8WY0 - chains e and m of the 8 polymer chains in the assembly; structure by electron microscopy, 3.80 A resolution.

[Chain e]
Name: T-cell surface glycoprotein CD3 epsilon chain
Source organism: Homo sapiens
Reference sequence: P07766 (CD3E_HUMAN); numbering as in UniProt (aligned over 1-207)
Amino-acid sequence (207 residues; each row starts with the number of its first residue):
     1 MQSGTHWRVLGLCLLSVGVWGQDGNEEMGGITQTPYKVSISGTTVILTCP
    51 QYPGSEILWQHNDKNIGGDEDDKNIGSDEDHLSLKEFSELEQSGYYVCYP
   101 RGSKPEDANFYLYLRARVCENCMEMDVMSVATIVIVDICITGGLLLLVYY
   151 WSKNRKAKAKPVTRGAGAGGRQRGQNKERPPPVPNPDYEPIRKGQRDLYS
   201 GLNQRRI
Unresolved in the structure: 1-32, 154-207
Cystine bridges: Cys49-Cys98, Cys119-Cys122

[Chain m]
Name: Signal peptide, flag tag, T cell receptor delta variable 2, T cell receptor delta constant
Source organism: Homo sapiens
Reference sequence: chimeric construct of A0JD36, B7Z8K6: residues 20-115 from A0JD36 (TRDV2_HUMAN) positions 20-115 (same numbers); residues 140-292 from B7Z8K6 positions 1-153 (UniProt number = residue number - 139)
Amino-acid sequence (310 residues; numbered -17 to 292; the number before each row is that of its first residue; numbers below 1 keep their minus sign (Met-17 is residue -17)):
   -17 MDMRVPAQLLGLLLLWLSGARCMDYKDDDDKGGSETGAIELVPEHQTVPV
    33 SIGVPATLRCSMKGEAIGNYYINWYRKTQGNTMTFIYREKDIYGPGFKDN
    83 FQGDIDIAKNLAVLKILAPSERDEGSYYCACDTLGMGGEYTDKLIFGKGT
   133 RVTVEPRSQPHTKPSVFVMKNGTNVACLVKEFYPKDIRINLVSSKKITEF
   183 DPAIVISPSGKYNAVKLGKYEDSNSVTCSVQHDNKTVHSTDFEVKTDSTD
   233 HVKPKETENTKQPSKSCHKPKAIVHTEKVNMMSLTVLGLRMLFAKTVAVN
   283 ALLTAKLAAL
Unresolved in the structure: -17 to 257, 292
Sequence notes: linker (116-139); engineered mutation Ala283 (Phe144 in B7Z8K6), Ala290 (Phe151 in B7Z8K6), Ala291 (Phe152 in B7Z8K6)
Curated features (UniProtKB/Swiss-Prot):
  - glycosylation (N-linked (GlcNAc...) asparagine): Asn153, Asn216
What the authors report for this chain:
  - mutagenesis - F283A/F290A/F291A: unchanged expression
  - mutagenesis - F283A/F290A/F291A: decreased signaling

[Chain e / chain m interface]
Residue-residue contacts (7):
  Arg117(e) with Glu259(m), salt bridge
  Cys119(e) with Glu259(m)
  Val130(e) with Leu266(m), hydrophobic
  Val134(e) with Met273(m), hydrophobic
  Asp137(e) with Met273(m); Lys277(m), salt bridge
  Thr141(e) with Lys277(m), hydrogen bond
Other interface residues (no listed pair), chain e (7 interface residues in all): Met125
Other interface residues (no listed pair), chain m (5 interface residues in all): Leu269

[Summary]
Chain e and chain m form an interface of 7 and 5 residues respectively, with 1 hydrogen bond and 2 salt
bridges. Polar pairs include Arg117(e)-Glu259(m), Asp137(e)-Lys277(m) and Thr141(e)-Lys277(m). From the paper:
F283A/F290A/F291A of chain m reduce signaling; F283A/F290A/F291A of chain m leave expression unchanged.
Chain e is T-cell surface glycoprotein CD3 epsilon chain and chain m is Signal peptide, flag tag, T cell
receptor delta variable 2, T cell receptor delta constant, both from Homo sapiens; the structure, T cell
receptor delta 2 gamma 9 with F283A, F290A, and F291A, was determined by electron microscopy, deposited
together with 8JBV, 8JC0, 8JCB, 8WXE, 8WYI and 8YC0.
